7U4I - chain A; structure by X-ray diffraction, 1.97 A resolution.

Chain A:
Name: Phospholipid hydroperoxide glutathione peroxidase
Organism: Homo sapiens
Notes: EC 1.11.1.12; engineered mutation(s): U46C, R152H
UniProtKB: P36969 (GPX4_HUMAN); residues 3-170 here correspond to UniProt positions 30-197 (UniProt number = residue number + 27)
Chain sequence (192 residues; numbered -21 to 170; the number before each row is that of its first residue; numbers below 1 keep their minus sign (Met-21 is residue -21)):
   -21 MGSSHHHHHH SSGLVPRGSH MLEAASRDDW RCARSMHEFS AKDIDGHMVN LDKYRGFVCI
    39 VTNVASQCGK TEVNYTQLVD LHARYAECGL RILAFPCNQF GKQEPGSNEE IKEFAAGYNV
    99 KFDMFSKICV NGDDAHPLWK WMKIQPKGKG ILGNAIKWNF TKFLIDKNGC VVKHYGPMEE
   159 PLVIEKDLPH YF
Unresolved in the structure: -21 to 6, 125-127
Differences from the reference sequence: initiating methionine (-21); expression tag (-20 to 2); conflict Cys46 (Sec73 in P36969), His152 (Arg179 in P36969)
Covalent attachments: 2-bromo-N-[(thiophen-2-yl)methyl]acetamide (L9U) linked to Cys66
What the authors report for this chain:
  - binding site for the ligand L9U: Cys66
  - conformationally variable residues (loop rearrangement): Leu166 to Phe170
  - mutagenesis - C66S: decreased growth in response to RSL3 and ML162
  - catalytic residues: Cys46 (citing earlier work)

Summary:
Covalently linked compound L9U: at Cys66. From the paper: the catalytic residue Cys46; C66S reduces growth in
response to RSL3 and ML162.
Chain A is Phospholipid hydroperoxide glutathione peroxidase (Homo sapiens); the structure, Crystal structure
of human GPX4-U46C-R152H in complex with CDS9, was determined by X-ray diffraction, deposited together with
7U4J, 7U4K, 7U4L, 7U4M and 7U4N.
